4YMW - chains J and C of the 4 polymer chains in the assembly; structure by X-ray diffraction, 2.80 A resolution.

# Chain J
Molecule: ABC-type polar amino acid transport system, ATPase component
Organism: Caldanaerobacter subterraneus subsp. tengcongensis MB4
Reference sequence: Q8RCC2 (Q8RCC2_CALS4); residues 1-240 here = UniProt positions 1-240
Amino-acid sequence (240 residues; row label = number of the first residue in the row):
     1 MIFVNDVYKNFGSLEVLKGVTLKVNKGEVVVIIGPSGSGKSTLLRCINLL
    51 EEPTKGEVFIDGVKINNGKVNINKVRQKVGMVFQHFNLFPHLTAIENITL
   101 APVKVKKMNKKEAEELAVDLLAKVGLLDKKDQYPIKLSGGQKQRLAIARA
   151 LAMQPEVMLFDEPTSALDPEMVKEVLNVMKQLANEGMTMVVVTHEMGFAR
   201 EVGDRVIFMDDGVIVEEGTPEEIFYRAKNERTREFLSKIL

# Chain C
Molecule: ABC-type amino acid transport system, permease component
Organism: Caldanaerobacter subterraneus subsp. tengcongensis MB4
Reference sequence: Q8RCC3 (Q8RCC3_CALS4); residues 1-220 here = UniProt positions 1-220
Amino-acid sequence (220 residues; each row starts with the number of its first residue):
     1 MTVDFLSMVKYTPLFISGLIMTLKLTFLAVTIGVLMGLFIALMKMSSIKP
    51 IKLVASSYIEVIRGTPLLVQLLLIYNGLMQFGMNIPAFTAGVSALAINSS
   101 AYVAEIIRAGIQAVDPGQNEAARSLGMTHAMAMRYVIIPQAIKNILPALG
   151 NEFIVMLKESAIVSVIGFADLTRQADIIQSVTYRYFEPYIIIAAIYFVMT
   201 LTFSKLLSLFERRLRAGDIR
Not modelled in the structure: 215-220
Small-molecule neighbours: histidine (HIS): Leu-67, Asn-98, Tyr-102, Glu-152, Val-155, Met-156, Glu-159
What the authors report for this chain:
  - mutagenesis - Y189A: abolished catalytic activity
  - mutagenesis - E152A: increased catalytic activity (ArtI/Arg/His-stimulated ATPase activity)

# Chain J / chain C interface
Contacting residue pairs (40; chain J residue first):
  Arg-45(J) / Glu-120(C)  salt bridge
  Asn-48(J) / Ser-124(C)  hydrogen bond
  Leu-50(J) / Glu-120(C)
  Leu-50(J) / Ser-124(C)
  Ile-72(J) / Arg-123(C)
  Asn-73(J) / Arg-123(C)  hydrogen bond
  Asn-73(J) / Gly-126(C)
  Asn-73(J) / Met-127(C)
  Asn-73(J) / Thr-128(C)
  Arg-76(J) / Arg-123(C)
  Arg-76(J) / Ser-124(C)
  Val-79(J) / Ser-124(C)
  Phe-83(J) / Glu-120(C)
  Phe-83(J) / Ala-121(C)  hydrophobic
  Phe-83(J) / Ser-124(C)
  Asn-87(J) / Gly-117(C)  hydrogen bond (side chain-backbone)
  Asn-87(J) / Gln-118(C)
  Asn-87(J) / Ala-121(C)
  Leu-88(J) / Gln-118(C)  hydrogen bond (backbone-side chain)
  Phe-89(J) / Gln-118(C)
  Phe-89(J) / Ala-121(C)  hydrophobic
  Phe-89(J) / Ala-122(C)
  Phe-89(J) / Val-136(C)  hydrophobic
  Pro-90(J) / Gln-118(C)
  Pro-90(J) / Gln-140(C)
  His-91(J) / Tyr-135(C)  hydrogen bond (side chain-backbone)
  His-91(J) / Val-136(C)
  His-91(J) / Gln-140(C)
  Leu-100(J) / Met-127(C)  hydrophobic
  Leu-100(J) / Tyr-135(C)  hydrophobic
  Leu-100(J) / Val-136(C)  hydrophobic
  Ala-101(J) / Leu-125(C)
  Lys-104(J) / Met-131(C)
  Lys-104(J) / Tyr-135(C)  hydrogen bond
  Val-105(J) / Gly-126(C)
  Val-105(J) / Met-127(C)
  Val-105(J) / Met-131(C)  hydrophobic
  Arg-149(J) / Ala-121(C)
  Arg-149(J) / Leu-125(C)
  Met-153(J) / Leu-125(C)
Other interface residues (no listed pair), chain J (22 interface residues in all): Gln-77, Met-81, Ala-150
Other interface residues (no listed pair), chain C (16 interface residues in all): Pro-139

# In short
Chain J and chain C form an interface of 22 and 16 residues respectively; the contacts include 6 hydrogen
bonds and 1 salt bridge. Polar contacts include Arg-45(J)/Glu-120(C), Asn-48(J)/Ser-124(C) and
Asn-73(J)/Arg-123(C). Bound to chain C: histidine. The paper reports that Y189A of chain C abolishes catalytic
activity; E152A of chain C increases catalytic activity (ArtI/Arg/His-stimulated ATPase activity).
Chain J is ABC-type polar amino acid transport system, ATPase component and chain C is ABC-type amino acid
transport system, permease component, both from Caldanaerobacter subterraneus subsp. tengcongensis MB4; the
structure, Crystal structure of an amino acid ABC transporter with histidines, was determined by X-ray
diffraction (same publication as 4YMS, 4YMT, 4YMU, 4YMV and 4YMX).
